PDB entry 6UGU | X-ray diffraction, 2.20 A resolution | chains H and L

Chain H:
Name: PF06438179 Fab Heavy Chain
From: Homo sapiens
Reference sequence: A8K008 (A8K008_HUMAN); residues 117-226 here correspond to UniProt positions 139-248 (UniProt number = residue number + 22)
Sequence (226 residues; row label = number of the first residue in the row):
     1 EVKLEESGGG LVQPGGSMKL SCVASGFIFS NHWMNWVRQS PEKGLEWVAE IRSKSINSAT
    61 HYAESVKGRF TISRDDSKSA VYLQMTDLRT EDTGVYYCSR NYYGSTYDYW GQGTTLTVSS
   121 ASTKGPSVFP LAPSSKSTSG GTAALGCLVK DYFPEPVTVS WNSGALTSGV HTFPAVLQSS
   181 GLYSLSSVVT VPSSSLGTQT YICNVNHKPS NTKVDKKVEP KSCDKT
Unresolved in the structure: 137-140, 222-226
Disulfides: C22-C98, C147-C203

Chain L:
Name: PF06438179 Fab Light Chain
From: Homo sapiens
Reference sequence: Q6P5S8 (Q6P5S8_HUMAN); residues 107-214 here correspond to UniProt positions 129-236 (UniProt number = residue number + 22)
Sequence (214 residues; numbered 1 to 214; the number before each row is that of its first residue):
     1 DILLTQSPAI LSVSPGERVS FSCRASQFVG SSIHWYQQRT NGSPRLLIKY ASESMSGIPS
    61 RFSGSGSGTD FTLSINTVES EDIADYYCQQ SHSWPFTFGS GTNLEVKRTV AAPSVFIFPP
   121 SDEQLKSGTA SVVCLLNNFY PREAKVQWKV DNALQSGNSQ ESVTEQDSKD STYSLSSTLT
   181 LSKADYEKHK VYACEVTHQG LSSPVTKSFN RGEC
Disulfides: C23-C88, C134-C194

Interface between chain H and chain L:
Contacting residue pairs (66):
  Q39(H) with Q38(L), hydrogen bond; Y87(L), hydrogen bond
  L45(H) with Y87(L), hydrophobic; F98(L), hydrophobic
  W47(H) with W94(L), hydrophobic; P95(L), hydrophobic; F96(L)
  E50(H) with W94(L)
  R52(H) with W94(L)
  H61(H) with W94(L)
  Y97(H) with Q38(L), hydrogen bond; G42(L), hydrogen bond (side chain-backbone); S43(L); P44(L)
  N101(H) with F96(L)
  G104(H) with S91(L); F96(L)
  S105(H) with H34(L); Y50(L); Q89(L), hydrogen bond (backbone-side chain); S91(L); F96(L)
  T106(H) with H34(L); Y36(L); L46(L); K49(L); Q89(L)
  Y107(H) with Y36(L), hydrogen bond (backbone-side chain); Q89(L); F96(L); F98(L), hydrophobic
  W110(H) with Y36(L); P44(L), hydrophobic; F98(L), hydrophobic
  G111(H) with S43(L), hydrogen bond (backbone-side chain)
  Q112(H) with S43(L)
  F129(H) with S121(L); E123(L); Q124(L)
  P130(H) with S121(L); E123(L)
  L131(H) with F118(L), hydrophobic
  A132(H) with F118(L)
  S135(H) with C214(L), hydrogen bond
  A144(H) with F116(L), hydrophobic; F118(L)
  L148(H) with S131(L)
  K150(H) with Q124(L); S131(L)
  H171(H) with N137(L); N138(L), hydrogen bond; S174(L), hydrogen bond
  F173(H) with L135(L), hydrophobic; S162(L); T164(L); S174(L); L175(L); S176(L)
  P174(H) with S162(L), hydrogen bond (backbone-side chain); V163(L)
  V176(H) with Q160(L); S162(L)
  L177(H) with Q160(L), hydrogen bond (backbone-side chain)
  Q178(H) with Q160(L)
  V188(H) with L135(L), hydrophobic
  T190(H) with N137(L)
Interface residues without a listed pair, chain H (38 interface residues in all): V37, D108, T142, L145, S186, K216, K221
Interface residues without a listed pair, chain L (37 interface residues in all): S127, T129, V133, E161

Overview:
The interface between chain H and chain L involves 38 residues on one side and 37 on the other; the contacts
include 12 hydrogen bonds. Polar contacts include Q39(H)-Q38(L), Q39(H)-Y87(L) and Y97(H)-Q38(L).
Here chain H is PF06438179 Fab Heavy Chain and chain L is PF06438179 Fab Light Chain, both from Homo sapiens.
Entry 6UGU (Crystal structure of the Fab fragment of anti-TNFa antibody infliximab (Remicade) in a C-centered
orthorhombic crystal ...) was determined by X-ray diffraction (same publication as 6UGS, 6UGT and 6UGV).
